Entry 8TMO (electron microscopy, 3.10 A resolution); this record covers chains D and E of the 7 polymer chains in the assembly.

Chain D (and E):
Protein: Cobalt/magnesium transport protein CorA
From: Thermotoga maritima
Notes: chain E of this document is another copy of the same molecule, construct and numbering; everything in this record applies to it too
Reference sequence: Q9WZ31 (CORA_THEMA); residue numbers follow UniProt; this construct covers 1-351
Amino-acid sequence (373 residues; row label = number of the first residue in the row; numbers below 1 keep their minus sign (Met-21 is residue -21)):
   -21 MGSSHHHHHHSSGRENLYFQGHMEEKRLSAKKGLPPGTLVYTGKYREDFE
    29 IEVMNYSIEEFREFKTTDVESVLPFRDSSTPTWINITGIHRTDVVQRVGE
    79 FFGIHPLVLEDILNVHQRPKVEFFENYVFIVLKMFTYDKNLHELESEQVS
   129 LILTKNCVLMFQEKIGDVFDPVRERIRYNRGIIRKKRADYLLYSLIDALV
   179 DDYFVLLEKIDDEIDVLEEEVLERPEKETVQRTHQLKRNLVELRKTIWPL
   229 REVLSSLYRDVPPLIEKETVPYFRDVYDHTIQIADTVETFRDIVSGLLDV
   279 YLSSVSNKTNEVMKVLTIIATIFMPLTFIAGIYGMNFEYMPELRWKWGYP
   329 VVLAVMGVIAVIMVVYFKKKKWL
Unresolved in the structure: -21 to 8 (chain E: -21 to 4)
Differences from the reference sequence: initiating methionine (-21); expression tag (-20 to 0)
UniProt features mapped onto this chain:
  - motif: Gly312 to Asn314 (Probable selectivity filter)
  - site: Asn288 (Essential for ion permeation), Leu294 (Important for closing the ion permeation pathway in the closed state), Thr295 (Threonine that confers selectivity for Co(2+) transport)
  - mutagenesis: Asp89 (D89F/K: Decreases ion transport), Asp253 (D253K: Increases protein stability. Decreases ion transport), Leu280 (L280A: Decreases ion transport), Asn288 (N288L: Abolishes Co(2+) uptake), Met291 (M291A: No effect on ion transport), Leu294 (L294A/V: Increases ion transport by suppression of an obstruction in the transmembrane ion permeation pathway), Thr295 (T295L: Strongly reduces Co(2+) uptake. Abolishes Co(2+) uptake; when associated with L-299; T295M: Strongly reduces Co(2+) uptake ...), Thr299 (T299L: Reduces Co(2+) uptake. Abolishes Co(2+) uptake; when associated with L-295; T299M: No effect on Co(2+) uptake; T299S: Abolishes Co(2+) uptake), Pro303 (P303A/G/I: Increases ion transport by suppression of a kink in the transmembrane ion permeation pathway), Thr305 (T305L: Abolishes Co(2+) uptake), Ile310 (I310A: Increases ion transport), Tyr311 (Y311A: Abolishes pentamerization. Abolishes ion transport; Y311F: No effect on pentamerization. No effect on ion transport), 7 further mutagenesis entries in UniProt

Chain D / chain E interface:
Pairs across the interface - 72 pairs, chain D then chain E:
  Arg153(D) - Pro13(E)
  Arg153(D) - Pro14(E)
  Tyr168(D) - Pro14(E)
  Tyr171(D) - Pro14(E)
  Asp179(D) - Lys9(E)
  Asp179(D) - Lys10(E)
  Phe182(D) - Ser7(E)
  Leu185(D) - Leu6(E)  hydrophobic
  Glu186(D) - Arg5(E)  salt bridge
  Glu186(D) - Leu6(E)  hydrogen bond (side chain-backbone)
  Glu186(D) - Ser7(E)  hydrogen bond (side chain-backbone)
  Glu196(D) - His212(E)  salt bridge
  Glu196(D) - Arg216(E)
  Pro249(D) - Leu85(E)  hydrophobic
  Tyr250(D) - His83(E)
  Tyr250(D) - Leu85(E)  hydrophobic
  Arg252(D) - Glu100(E)  salt bridge
  Arg252(D) - Phe102(E)
  Asp253(D) - Asp89(E)
  Asp256(D) - Gln95(E)
  Asp256(D) - Arg96(E)  salt bridge
  Asp256(D) - Lys98(E)  salt bridge
  Asp256(D) - Glu100(E)
  Ile259(D) - Arg96(E)
  Gln260(D) - His94(E)  hydrogen bond (side chain-backbone)
  Gln260(D) - Gln95(E)
  Gln260(D) - Arg96(E)
  Thr264(D) - Leu6(E)
  Thr267(D) - Glu220(E)
  Thr267(D) - Lys223(E)
  Asp270(D) - Val219(E)
  Ile271(D) - Arg216(E)
  Asp277(D) - Leu276(E)
  Val278(D) - His212(E)
  Ser281(D) - Val208(E)
  Ser281(D) - Tyr279(E)
  Asn285(D) - Tyr279(E)  hydrogen bond
  Asn288(D) - Thr287(E)
  Glu289(D) - Lys205(E)  salt bridge
  Met291(D) - Thr287(E)
  Met291(D) - Val290(E)  hydrophobic
  Met291(D) - Met291(E)
  Lys292(D) - Val290(E)
  Thr295(D) - Val290(E)
  Thr295(D) - Leu294(E)
  Ala298(D) - Leu294(E)  hydrophobic
  Thr299(D) - Ile297(E)
  Met302(D) - Phe301(E)
  Met302(D) - Met302(E)  hydrophobic
  Met302(D) - Thr305(E)
  Pro303(D) - Phe301(E)  hydrophobic
  Phe306(D) - Phe301(E)  hydrophobic
  Phe306(D) - Leu304(E)  hydrophobic
  Phe306(D) - Thr305(E)
  Phe306(D) - Met334(E)  hydrophobic
  Gly309(D) - Ala308(E)
  Ile310(D) - Ala308(E)  hydrophobic
  Ile310(D) - Met334(E)  hydrophobic
  Gly312(D) - Gly312(E)
  Met313(D) - Ala308(E)  hydrophobic
  Met313(D) - Tyr311(E)  hydrophobic
  Met313(D) - Gly312(E)
  Met313(D) - Val330(E)  hydrophobic
  Asn314(D) - Met313(E)  hydrogen bond (side chain-backbone)
  Phe315(D) - Tyr311(E)  hydrophobic
  Phe315(D) - Glu320(E)
  Glu316(D) - Arg322(E)
  Tyr317(D) - Trp323(E)
  Tyr317(D) - Lys324(E)
  Met318(D) - Tyr327(E)  hydrophobic
  Trp350(D) - Val290(E)  hydrophobic
  Trp350(D) - Val293(E)  hydrophobic
Interface residues without a listed pair, chain D (54 interface residues in all): Pro149, Gly159, Asp175, Val183, Leu200, Asp263, Phe268, Ser284, Leu294, Thr305, Tyr311
Interface residues without a listed pair, chain E (58 interface residues in all): Ala8, Gly11, Leu12, Glu88, Gln209, Lys215, Arg269, Leu280, Val283, Ile307, Asn314, Trp325

In short:
54 residues of chain D face 58 of chain E across their interface, with 5 hydrogen bonds and 6 salt bridges.
Polar pairs include Glu186(D)-Arg5(E), Glu196(D)-His212(E) and Arg252(D)-Glu100(E). UniProt lists 19
mutagenesis sites on chain D.
Both chains are Cobalt/magnesium transport protein CorA (Thermotoga maritima). Entry 8TMO (Cryo-EM structure
of magnesium depleted CorA in complex with conformation-specific synthetic antibody C18, State MGD-1C) was
determined by electron microscopy.
